Entry 4H97 (X-ray diffraction, 2.20 A resolution); this record covers chain A.

# Chain A
Molecule: Dihydrofolate Reductase
From: Candida albicans
Notes: EC 1.5.1.3
UniProt: Q5A5E0 (Q5A5E0_CANAL); residues 4-192 here = UniProt positions 4-192
Amino-acid sequence (190 residues; each row starts with the number of its first residue):
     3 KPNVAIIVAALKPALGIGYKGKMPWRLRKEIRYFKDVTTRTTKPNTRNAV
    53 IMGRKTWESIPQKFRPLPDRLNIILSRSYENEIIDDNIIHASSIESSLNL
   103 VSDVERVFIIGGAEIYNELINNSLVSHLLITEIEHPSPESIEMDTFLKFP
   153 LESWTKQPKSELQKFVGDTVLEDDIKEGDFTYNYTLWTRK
Construct notes: expression tag (3)
Residues lining bound ligands:
  - 53S (5-[(3R)-3-(5-methoxy-4'-methylbiphenyl-3-yl)but-1-yn-1-yl]-6-methylpyrimidine-2,4-diamine): Ile9, Val10, Ala11, Met25, Glu32, Ile33, Phe36, Lys37, Thr58, Ser61, Ile62, Pro63, Phe66, Leu69, Ile112, Tyr118, Thr133
  - NADPH (NDP; NADPH dihydro-nicotinamide-adenine-dinucleotide phosphate): Val10, Ala11, Ile19, Gly20, Tyr21, Gly23, Lys24, Met25, Trp27, Gly55, Arg56, Lys57, Thr58, Leu77, Ser78, Arg79, Ser80, Ser94, Ile112, Gly113, Gly114, Ala115, Glu116, Ile117, Tyr118, Thr147
From the paper describing this entry:
  - conformationally variable residues (loop rearrangement): Pro63

# Summary
Bound to chain A: NADPH and compound 53S. The paper reports conformational variability at Pro63.
Chain A is Dihydrofolate Reductase (Candida albicans); the structure, Candida albicans dihydrofolate reductase
complexed with NADPH and
5-{3-[3-methoxy-5-(4-methylphenyl)phenyl]but-1-yn-1-yl}-6-methylpyrimidine-2,4-diamine (UCP111D4M), was
determined by X-ray diffraction (same publication as 4H95, 4H96, 4H98, 3RO9 and 3ROA).
